6YYQ - chains AAA and DDD; structure by X-ray diffraction, 2.51 A resolution.

[Chain AAA (and DDD)]
Protein: Cathepsin S
Organism: Homo sapiens
Notes: EC 3.4.22.27; chain DDD of this document is another copy of the same molecule, construct and numbering; everything in this record applies to it too
Reference sequence: P25774 (CATS_HUMAN); residues -1 to 217 here correspond to UniProt positions 113-331 (UniProt number = residue number + 114)
Chain sequence (225 residues; each row starts with the number of its first residue; numbers below 1 keep their minus sign (Arg-1 is residue -1)):
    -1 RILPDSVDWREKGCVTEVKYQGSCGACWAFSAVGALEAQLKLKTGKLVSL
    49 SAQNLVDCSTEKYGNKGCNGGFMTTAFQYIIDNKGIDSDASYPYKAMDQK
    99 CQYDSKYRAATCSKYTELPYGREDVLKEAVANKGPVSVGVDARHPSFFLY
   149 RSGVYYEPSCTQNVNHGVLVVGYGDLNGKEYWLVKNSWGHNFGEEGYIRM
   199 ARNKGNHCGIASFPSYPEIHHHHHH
Not modelled in the structure: -1, 220-223 (chain DDD: -1, 222-223)
Sequence notes: expression tag (218-223)
Cystine bridges: Cys22-Cys66, Cys56-Cys99, Cys158-Cys206
Residues lining bound ligands: Q1Q ((6R)-2-phenyl-5,6,7,8-tetrahydroquinazolin-6-amine): Gly69, Phe70, Met71, Thr72, Glu115, Gly137, Val162, Asn163, His164, Gly165, Phe211

[Interface between chain AAA and chain DDD]
Pairs across the interface - 20 pairs, chain AAA then chain DDD:
  Tyr18(AAA) - Pro143(DDD)  hydrophobic
  Tyr18(AAA) - Ser144(DDD)  hydrogen bond (side chain-backbone)
  Gly20(AAA) - Pro143(DDD)
  Ser21(AAA) - His142(DDD)  hydrogen bond
  Ser21(AAA) - Ser157(DDD)
  His142(AAA) - Ser21(DDD)  hydrogen bond
  Pro143(AAA) - Gly20(DDD)
  Pro143(AAA) - Trp186(DDD)
  Ser144(AAA) - Tyr18(DDD)  hydrogen bond (backbone-side chain)
  Phe146(AAA) - Phe146(DDD)  hydrophobic
  Leu147(AAA) - Phe146(DDD)
  Leu147(AAA) - Trp186(DDD)
  Leu147(AAA) - Phe190(DDD)  hydrophobic
  Arg149(AAA) - Arg149(DDD)
  Arg149(AAA) - Asn189(DDD)  hydrogen bond (side chain-backbone)
  Ser157(AAA) - Ser21(DDD)
  Trp186(AAA) - Pro143(DDD)
  Trp186(AAA) - Phe146(DDD)
  Trp186(AAA) - Leu147(DDD)
  Phe190(AAA) - Leu147(DDD)  hydrophobic
Interface residues without a listed pair, chain AAA (14 interface residues in all): Glu155, Asn189
Interface residues without a listed pair, chain DDD (15 interface residues in all): Arg141, Glu155

[Summary]
14 residues of chain AAA and 15 residues of chain DDD are in contact; the contacts include 5 hydrogen bonds.
Among the polar pairs are Tyr18(AAA)-Ser144(DDD), Ser21(AAA)-His142(DDD) and Arg149(AAA)-Asn189(DDD). Ligands
of chain AAA: compound Q1Q.
Chain AAA and chain DDD are both Cathepsin S (Homo sapiens); the structure, Structure of Cathepsin S in
complex with Compound 3, was determined by X-ray diffraction, deposited together with 6YYN, 6YYO, 6YYP and
6YYR.
